PDB entry 7EK5 | X-ray diffraction, 3.00 A resolution | chains A and C of the 4 polymer chains in the assembly

Chain A (and C):
Molecule: Ferritin
From: Marsupenaeus japonicus
Notes: EC 1.16.3.1; chain C of this document is another copy of the same molecule, construct and numbering; everything in this record applies to it too
Reference sequence: T2B7E1 (T2B7E1_MARJA); the author numbering skips numbers that UniProt does not, so the offset changes along the chain: 2-56 = UniProt 2-56; 58-99 = UniProt 57-98; 101-172 = UniProt 99-170
Chain sequence (169 residues; each row starts with the number of its first residue; note: 2 numbers in that range are skipped by the numbering (no residue carries them; nothing is unmodelled there)):
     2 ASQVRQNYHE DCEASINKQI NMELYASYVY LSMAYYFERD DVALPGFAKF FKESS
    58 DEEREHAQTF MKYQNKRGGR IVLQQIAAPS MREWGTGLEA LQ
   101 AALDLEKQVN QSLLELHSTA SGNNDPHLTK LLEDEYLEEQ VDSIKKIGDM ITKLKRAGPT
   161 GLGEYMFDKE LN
Construct notes: engineered mutation Arg-89 (Gln88 in T2B7E1)
Ion coordination: Fe ion: Glu-24, Glu-60, His-63
Small-molecule neighbours: Cd2+ (CD): Asn-8, Tyr-9, His-10, Cys-13, Asn-123, Asp-125
What the authors report for this chain:
  - Cd2+ coordination: Cys-13, Asp-125

How chain A and chain C interact:
Residue-residue contacts (23):
  Glu-39(A) / Lys-145(C)  salt bridge
  Asp-41(A) / Gly-148(C)
  Asp-41(A) / Asp-149(C)
  Asp-41(A) / Thr-152(C)  hydrogen bond (backbone-side chain)
  Asp-42(A) / Thr-152(C)
  Val-43(A) / Thr-152(C)
  Val-43(A) / Arg-156(C)  hydrogen bond (backbone-side chain)
  Ala-44(A) / Asp-149(C)
  Ala-44(A) / Thr-152(C)
  Ala-44(A) / Lys-153(C)
  Ala-44(A) / Arg-156(C)  hydrogen bond (backbone-side chain)
  Leu-45(A) / Arg-156(C)
  Pro-46(A) / Lys-153(C)
  Gly-161(A) / Arg-156(C)
  Leu-162(A) / Arg-156(C)  hydrogen bond (backbone-backbone)
  Leu-162(A) / Ala-157(C)
  Leu-162(A) / Leu-162(C)  hydrophobic
  Leu-162(A) / Gly-163(C)
  Glu-164(A) / Arg-156(C)  salt bridge
  Tyr-165(A) / Arg-156(C)
  Tyr-165(A) / Phe-167(C)
  Tyr-165(A) / Glu-170(C)
  Lys-169(A) / Glu-170(C)
Also at the interface, not in a pair above, chain A (14 interface residues in all): Arg-40, Met-166
Also at the interface, not in a pair above, chain C (12 interface residues in all): Met-166

Overview:
Chain A and chain C form an interface of 14 and 12 residues respectively, with 4 hydrogen bonds and 2 salt
bridges. Among the polar pairs are Glu-39(A)/Lys-145(C), Glu-164(A)/Arg-156(C) and Asp-41(A)/Thr-152(C). Bound
to chain A: Cd2+. The Fe ion site is built by Glu-24(A), Glu-60(A) and His-63(A). From the paper: Cd2+
coordination by Cys-13(A) and Asp-125(A).
Both chains are Ferritin (Marsupenaeus japonicus). Entry 7EK5 (prawn ferritin to coordinate with heavy metal
ions) was determined by X-ray diffraction, deposited together with 7EK4 and 7EK7.
